8RED - chains T and C of the 9 polymer chains in the assembly; structure by electron microscopy, 3.90 A resolution.

== Chain T ==
Molecule: 51-nt DNA strand
Source organism: Klebsiella oxytoca
Sequence (51 nucleotides; each row starts with the number of its first residue; note: 3 numbers in that range are skipped by the numbering (no residue carries them; nothing is unmodelled there); numbers below 1 keep their minus sign (DT-24 is residue -24)):
   -24 TGAATGTGCA ACAGCATGAT CGCGGCAAGC T
    10 CGTGCAAAAG TCGTGCCAGC

== Chain C ==
Protein: DNA-directed RNA polymerase subunit beta
Source organism: Escherichia coli K-12
UniProt: P0A8V2 (RPOB_ECOLI); residues 1-1341 here = UniProt positions 1-1341
Sequence (1341 residues; numbered 1 to 1341; the number before each row is that of its first residue):
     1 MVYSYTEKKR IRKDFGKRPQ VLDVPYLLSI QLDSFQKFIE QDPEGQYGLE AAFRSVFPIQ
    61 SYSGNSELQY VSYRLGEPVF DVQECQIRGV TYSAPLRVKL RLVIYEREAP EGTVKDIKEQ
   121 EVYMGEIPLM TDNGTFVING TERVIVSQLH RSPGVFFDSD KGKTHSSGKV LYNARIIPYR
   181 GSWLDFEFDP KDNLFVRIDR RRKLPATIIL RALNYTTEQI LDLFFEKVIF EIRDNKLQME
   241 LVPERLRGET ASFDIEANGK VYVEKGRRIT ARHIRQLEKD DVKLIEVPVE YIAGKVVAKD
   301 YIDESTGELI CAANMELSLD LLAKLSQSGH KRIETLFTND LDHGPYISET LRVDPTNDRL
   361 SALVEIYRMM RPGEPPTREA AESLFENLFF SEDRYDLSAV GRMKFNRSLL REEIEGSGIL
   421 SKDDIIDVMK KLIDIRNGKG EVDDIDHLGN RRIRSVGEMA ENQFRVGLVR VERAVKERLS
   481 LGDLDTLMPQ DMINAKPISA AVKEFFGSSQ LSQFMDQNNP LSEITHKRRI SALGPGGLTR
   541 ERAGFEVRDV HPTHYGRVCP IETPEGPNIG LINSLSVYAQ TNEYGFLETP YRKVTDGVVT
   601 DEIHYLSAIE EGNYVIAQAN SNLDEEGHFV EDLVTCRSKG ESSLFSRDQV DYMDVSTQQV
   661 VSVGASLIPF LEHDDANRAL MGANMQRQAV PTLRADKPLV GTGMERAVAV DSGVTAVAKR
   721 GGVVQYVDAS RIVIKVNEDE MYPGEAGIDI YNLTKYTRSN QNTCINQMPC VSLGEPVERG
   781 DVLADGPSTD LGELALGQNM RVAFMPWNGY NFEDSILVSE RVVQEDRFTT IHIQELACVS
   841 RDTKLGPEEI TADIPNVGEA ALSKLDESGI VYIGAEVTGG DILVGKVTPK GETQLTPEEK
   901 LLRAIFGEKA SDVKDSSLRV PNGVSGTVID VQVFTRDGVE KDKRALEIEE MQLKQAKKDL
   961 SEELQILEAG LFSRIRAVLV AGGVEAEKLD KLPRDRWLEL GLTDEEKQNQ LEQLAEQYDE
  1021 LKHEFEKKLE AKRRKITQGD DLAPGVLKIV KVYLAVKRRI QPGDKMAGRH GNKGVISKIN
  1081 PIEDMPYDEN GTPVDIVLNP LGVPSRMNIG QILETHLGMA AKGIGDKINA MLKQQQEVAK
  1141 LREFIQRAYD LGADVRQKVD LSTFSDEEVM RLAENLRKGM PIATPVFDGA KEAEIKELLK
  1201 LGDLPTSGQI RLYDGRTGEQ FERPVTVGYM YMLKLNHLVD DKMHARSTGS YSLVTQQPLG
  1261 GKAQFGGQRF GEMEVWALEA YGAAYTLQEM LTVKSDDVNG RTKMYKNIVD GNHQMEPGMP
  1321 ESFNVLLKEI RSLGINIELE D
Curated features (UniProtKB/Swiss-Prot):
  - modified residue (N6-acetyllysine): Lys1022, Lys1200
  - mutagenesis: Ile561 (I561S: Resistant to antibiotics salinamide A and B), Ile569 (I569S: Resistant to antibiotics salinamide A and B), Ala665 (A665E: Resistant to antibiotics salinamide A and B), Asp675 (D675A/G: Resistant to antibiotics salinamide A and B), Asn677 (N677H/K: Resistant to antibiotics salinamide A and B), Leu680 (L680M: Resistant to antibiotics salinamide A and B), Glu813 (E813K: Disrupts the enzyme's active center)

== How chain T and chain C interact ==
Contacting residue pairs (11; chain T residue first):
  DT-5(T) with Arg1269(C), salt bridge to the phosphate; Gly1271(C), phosphate contact
  DC-4(T) with Gln1268(C), phosphate contact; Arg1269(C), hydrogen bond to the phosphate
  DG-3(T) with Gly1261(C), phosphate contact; Lys1262(C), hydrogen bond to the phosphate
  DG-1(T) with Phe514(C), phosphate contact
  DG0(T) with Arg143(C), hydrogen bond to the phosphate; Phe514(C), phosphate contact
  DC1(T) with Asn139(C), phosphate contact; Arg143(C), salt bridge to the phosphate
Other interface residues (no listed pair), chain T (8 interface residues in all): DA-6, DC-2
Other interface residues (no listed pair), chain C (15 interface residues in all): Gly507, Ser508, Asp1241, Lys1242, Gly1267, Met1273, Glu1274

== Summary ==
8 residues of chain T and 15 residues of chain C are in contact; the contacts include 3 hydrogen bonds and 2
salt bridges. Polar pairs include DC-4(T)-Arg1269(C), DG-3(T)-Lys1262(C) and DG0(T)-Arg143(C). Curated
annotation (UniProt) lists 7 mutagenesis sites on chain C.
Here chain T is a 51-nt DNA strand (Klebsiella oxytoca) and chain C is DNA-directed RNA polymerase subunit
beta (Escherichia coli K-12). Entry 8RED (Cryo-EM structure of bacterial RNA polymerase-sigma54 initial
transcribing complex - 8nt complex) was determined by electron microscopy (same publication as 8RE4, 8REA,
8REB, 8REC and 8REE).
